8A6L - chains A and B of the 3 polymer chains in the assembly; structure by electron microscopy, 3.18 A resolution.

== Chain A ==
Protein: 4F2hc cell-surface antigen heavy chain
Source organism: Homo sapiens
Amino-acid sequence (546 residues; each row starts with the number of its first residue):
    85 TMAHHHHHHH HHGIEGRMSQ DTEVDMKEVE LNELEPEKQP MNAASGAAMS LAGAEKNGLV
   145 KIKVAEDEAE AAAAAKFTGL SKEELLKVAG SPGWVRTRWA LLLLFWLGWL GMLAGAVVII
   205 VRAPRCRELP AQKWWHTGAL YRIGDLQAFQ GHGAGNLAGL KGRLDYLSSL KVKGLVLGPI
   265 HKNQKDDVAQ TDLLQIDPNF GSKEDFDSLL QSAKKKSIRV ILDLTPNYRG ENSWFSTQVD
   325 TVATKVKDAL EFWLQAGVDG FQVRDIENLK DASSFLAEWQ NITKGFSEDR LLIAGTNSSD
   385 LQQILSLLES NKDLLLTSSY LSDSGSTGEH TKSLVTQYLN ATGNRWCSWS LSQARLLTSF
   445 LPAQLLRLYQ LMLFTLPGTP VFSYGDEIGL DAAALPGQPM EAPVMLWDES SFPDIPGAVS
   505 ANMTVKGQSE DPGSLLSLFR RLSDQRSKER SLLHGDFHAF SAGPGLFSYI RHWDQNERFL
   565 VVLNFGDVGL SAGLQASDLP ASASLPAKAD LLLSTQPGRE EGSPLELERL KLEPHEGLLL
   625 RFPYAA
Not modelled in the structure: 85-176
Covalently attached groups: N-acetylglucosamine (NAG) linked to Asn365, Asn381, Asn424, Asn506
What the authors report for this chain:
  - conformationally variable residues (loop rearrangement): His236

== Chain B ==
Protein: Large neutral amino acids transporter small subunit 2
Source organism: Homo sapiens
UniProt: Q9UHI5 (LAT2_HUMAN); numbering as in UniProt (aligned over 1-535)
Amino-acid sequence (549 residues; numbered -13 to 535; the number before each row is that of its first residue; numbers below 1 keep their minus sign (Met-13 is residue -13)):
   -13 MAWSHPQFEK IEGRMEEGAR HRNNTEKKHP GGGESDASPE AGSGGGGVAL KKEIGLVSAC
    47 GIIVGNIIGS GIFVSPKGVL ENAGSVGLAL IVWIVTGFIT VVGALCYAEL GVTIPKSGGD
   107 YSYVKDIFGG LAGFLRLWIA VLVIYPTNQA VIALTFSNYV LQPLFPTCFP PESGLRLLAA
   167 ICLLLLTWVN CSSVRWATRV QDIFTAGKLL ALALIIIMGI VQICKGEYFW LEPKNAFENF
   227 QEPDIGLVAL AFLQGSFAYG GWNFLNYVTE ELVDPYKNLP RAIFISIPLV TFVYVFANVA
   287 YVTAMSPQEL LASNAVAVTF GEKLLGVMAW IMPISVALST FGGVNGSLFT SSRLFFAGAR
   347 EGHLPSVLAM IHVKRCTPIP ALLFTCISTL LMLVTSDMYT LINYVGFINY LFYGVTVAGQ
   407 IVLRWKKPDI PRPIKINLLF PIIYLLFWAF LLVFSLWSEP VVCGIGLAIM LTGVPVYFLG
   467 VYWQHKPKCF SDFIELLTLV SQKMCVVVYP EVERGSGTEE ANEDMEEQQQ PMYQPTPTKD
   527 KDVAGQPQP
Not modelled in the structure: -13 to 40, 493-535
Differences from the reference sequence: initiating methionine (-13); expression tag (-12 to 0)
Swiss-Prot annotation at these positions:
  - binding site (L-leucine): Ile53, Gly246
  - binding site (L-tryptophan): Asn134, Asn395
  - site (Important for substrate specificity): Asn134, Gly246
  - modified residue: Ser29 (Phosphoserine)
What the authors report for this chain:
  - specificity-determining residues: Asn134 (citing earlier work)

== How chain A and chain B interact ==
Disulfides between the chains: Cys210(A)-Cys154(B)
Pairs across the interface - 28 pairs, chain A then chain B:
  Trp190(A) - Leu171(B)  hydrophobic
  Trp190(A) - Trp174(B)
  Trp193(A) - Ile167(B)  hydrogen bond (side chain-backbone)
  Trp193(A) - Leu170(B)
  Trp193(A) - Leu171(B)
  Met196(A) - Ala166(B)  hydrophobic
  Met196(A) - Ile167(B)
  Met196(A) - Leu170(B)  hydrophobic
  Leu197(A) - Ile167(B)  hydrophobic
  Gly199(A) - Leu163(B)
  Ala200(A) - Leu163(B)
  Ala200(A) - Ile167(B)  hydrophobic
  Ile203(A) - Ser159(B)
  Ile203(A) - Leu163(B)  hydrophobic
  Ile204(A) - Leu147(B)  hydrophobic
  Ile204(A) - Leu150(B)  hydrophobic
  Ile204(A) - Phe151(B)
  Ala207(A) - Phe151(B)  hydrophobic
  Ala207(A) - Pro157(B)  hydrophobic
  Pro208(A) - Phe151(B)
  Cys210(A) - Thr153(B)  hydrogen bond (side chain-backbone)
  Cys210(A) - Cys154(B)  disulfide
  Lys299(A) - Phe215(B)
  Lys299(A) - Lys220(B)
  Lys300(A) - Lys220(B)
  Arg534(A) - Thr153(B)  hydrogen bond (side chain-backbone)
  Gln559(A) - Cys154(B)  hydrogen bond
  Gln559(A) - Phe155(B)
Interface residues without a listed pair, chain A (22 interface residues in all): Arg182, Leu186, Leu213, Ser252, Lys532, Trp557, Asp558
Interface residues without a listed pair, chain B (21 interface residues in all): Pro152, Gly160, Asn221, Gln294, Cys491
From the paper, about this interface:
  - specific contacts: Cys210(A)-Cys154(B) (covalent link)

== Summary ==
Chain A and chain B form an interface of 22 and 21 residues respectively; the contacts include 1 disulfide
bond and 4 hydrogen bonds. Polar pairs include Trp193(A)-Ile167(B), Cys210(A)-Thr153(B) and
Arg534(A)-Thr153(B). The paper describes a contact between Cys210(A) and Cys154(B). From the paper: the
specificity determinant Asn134(B); conformational variability at His236(A).
Here chain A is 4F2hc cell-surface antigen heavy chain and chain B is Large neutral amino acids transporter
small subunit 2, both from Homo sapiens. Entry 8A6L (Human 4F2hc-LAT2 heterodimeric amino acid transporter in
complex with anticalin D11vs) was determined by electron microscopy.
